Entry 8DVY (X-ray diffraction, 2.36 A resolution); this record covers chains A and C of the 3 polymer chains in the assembly.

[Chain A]
Name: Adenine DNA glycosylase
Organism: Geobacillus stearothermophilus
Notes: EC 3.2.2.31
Reference sequence: P83847 (MUTY_GEOSE); numbering as in UniProt (aligned over 1-365)
Chain sequence (365 residues; each row starts with the number of its first residue):
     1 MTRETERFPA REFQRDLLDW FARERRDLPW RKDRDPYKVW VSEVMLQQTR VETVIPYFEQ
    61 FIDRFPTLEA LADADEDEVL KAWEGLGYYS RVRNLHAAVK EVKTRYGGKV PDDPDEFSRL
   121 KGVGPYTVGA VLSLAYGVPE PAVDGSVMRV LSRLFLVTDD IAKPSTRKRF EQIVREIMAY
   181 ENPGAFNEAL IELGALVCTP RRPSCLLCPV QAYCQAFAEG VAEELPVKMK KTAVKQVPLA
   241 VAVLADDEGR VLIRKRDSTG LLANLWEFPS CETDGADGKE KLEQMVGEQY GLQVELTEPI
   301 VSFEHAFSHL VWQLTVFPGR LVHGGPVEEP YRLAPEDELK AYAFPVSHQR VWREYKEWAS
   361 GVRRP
Unresolved in the structure: 1-6, 275, 290-291, 361-365
Differences from the reference sequence: engineered mutation Ser-146 (Asn in P83847)
Metal / ion sites: Ca2+ site 1: Ser-118, Val-123; Ca2+ site 2: Asp-144, Ser-146 (shared with AAB_18(C) of chain C); 4Fe-4S cluster Fe: Cys-198, Cys-205, Cys-208, Cys-214; Ca2+ site 3: Asp-257, Thr-259
Residues lining bound ligands: 4Fe-4S cluster (SF4): Arg-153, Leu-154, Val-197, Cys-198, Pro-203, Ser-204, Cys-205, Cys-208, Val-210, Gln-211, Cys-214, Phe-217, Ala-222
UniProt features mapped onto this chain:
  - active site: Glu-43 (Proton donor/acceptor)
  - binding site (DNA): Trp-30, Arg-31, Gln-48, Thr-49, Leu-86 to Tyr-88, Tyr-126, Glu-188, Ser-308
  - binding site ([4Fe-4S] cluster): Cys-198, Cys-205, Cys-208, Cys-214
  - site: Asp-144 (Transition state stabilizer)
  - mutagenesis: Glu-43 (E43Q: Loss of catalytic activity), Asp-144 (D144N: Loss of catalytic activity)
From the paper describing this entry:
  - Ca2+ coordination: Asp-144, Ser-146
  - mutagenesis - N146S (3-fold): decreased catalytic activity on AP-site product
  - mutagenesis - N146S (92-fold): decreased catalytic activity on purine
  - mutagenesis - N146S (180-fold): decreased catalytic activity on adenine excision across OG

[Chain C]
Molecule: 11-nt DNA strand
Sequence (11 nucleotides; each row starts with the number of its first residue):
    12 TGTCCAXGTC T
Modified positions: AAB (2'-deoxy-ribofuranose-5'-monophosphate) at position 18
Metal / ion sites: Ca2+: AAB_18 (shared with Asp-144(A), Ser-146(A) of chain A)

[Interface between chain A and chain C]
Residue-residue contacts (30; chain A residue first):
  Leu-46(A) with AAB_18(C), sugar contact; DG19(C), phosphate contact
  Gln-47(A) with DG19(C), sugar contact; DT20(C), sugar contact
  Gln-48(A) with DA17(C), base contact; DG19(C), hydrogen bond to the phosphate
  Thr-49(A) with DA17(C), phosphate contact; AAB_18(C), sugar contact
  Arg-50(A) with DA17(C), phosphate contact
  Val-51(A) with AAB_18(C), base contact
  Lys-121(A) with DC21(C), phosphate contact
  Gly-122(A) with DT20(C), phosphate contact; DC21(C), hydrogen bond to the phosphate
  Val-123(A) with DT20(C), phosphate contact; DC21(C), phosphate contact
  Gly-124(A) with DT20(C), hydrogen bond to the phosphate
  Pro-125(A) with DT20(C), phosphate contact
  Tyr-126(A) with AAB_18(C), sugar contact; DG19(C), phosphate contact; DT20(C), hydrogen bond to the phosphate
  Thr-127(A) with DG19(C), phosphate contact; DT20(C), hydrogen bond to the phosphate
  Asp-144(A) with AAB_18(C), phosphate contact; DG19(C), phosphate contact
  Gly-145(A) with DG19(C), hydrogen bond to the phosphate
  Ser-146(A) with DA17(C), phosphate contact
  Arg-149(A) with DA17(C), salt bridge to the phosphate
  Ile-191(A) with AAB_18(C), base contact
  Pro-200(A) with DC16(C), sugar contact; DA17(C), phosphate contact
Also at the interface, not in a pair above, chain A (24 interface residues in all): Glu-43, Tyr-88, Leu-120, Pro-226, Lys-230
Also at the interface, not in a pair above, chain C (7 interface residues in all): DC15

[Summary]
Chain A and chain C form an interface of 24 and 7 residues respectively, with 6 hydrogen bonds and 1 salt
bridge. Polar contacts include Gln-48(A)/DG19(C), Gly-122(A)/DC21(C) and Gly-124(A)/DT20(C). Ligands of chain
A: 4Fe-4S cluster. From the paper: N146S of chain A reduces catalytic activity on AP-site product; Ca2+
coordination by Asp-144(A) and Ser-146(A).
Chain A is Adenine DNA glycosylase (Geobacillus stearothermophilus) and chain C is an 11-nt DNA strand; the
structure, DNA glycosylase MutY variant N146S in complex with DNA containing d(8-oxo-G) paired with an
enzyme-generated abasic ..., was determined by X-ray diffraction together with 8DVP, 8DW0, 8DW4 and 8DW7 from
the same study.
